Entry 5Y26 (X-ray diffraction, 2.00 A resolution); this record covers chains A and B.

# Chain A
Molecule: DNA polymerase epsilon subunit D
From: Schizosaccharomyces pombe (strain 972 / ATCC 24843)
Notes: EC 2.7.7.7
Reference sequence: P87174 (DPB4_SCHPO); numbering as in UniProt (aligned over 2-210)
Sequence (241 residues; row label = number of the first residue in the row; numbering starts at 0):
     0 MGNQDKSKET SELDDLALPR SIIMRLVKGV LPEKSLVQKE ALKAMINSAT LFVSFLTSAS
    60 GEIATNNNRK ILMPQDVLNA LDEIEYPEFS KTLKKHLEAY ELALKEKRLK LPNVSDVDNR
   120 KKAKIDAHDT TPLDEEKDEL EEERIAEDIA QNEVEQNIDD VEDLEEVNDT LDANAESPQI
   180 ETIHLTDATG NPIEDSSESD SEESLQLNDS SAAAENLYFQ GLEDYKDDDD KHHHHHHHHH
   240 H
Disordered / not traced: 0-8, 106-240
Sequence notes: expression tag (0-1, 211-240)

# Chain B
Molecule: Putative transcription factor C16C4.22
From: Schizosaccharomyces pombe (strain 972 / ATCC 24843)
Reference sequence: C6Y4D0 (YCGV_SCHPO); numbering as in UniProt (aligned over 1-87)
Sequence (92 residues; numbered -4 to 87; the number before each row is that of its first residue; numbers below 1 keep their minus sign (Gly-4 is residue -4)):
    -4 GPLGSMEKTY GKTVLPLSRV KRIIKQDEDV HYCSNASALL ISVATELFVE KLATEAYQLA
    56 KLQKRKGIRY RDVEDVVRKD DQFEFLSDLF SI
Sequence notes: expression tag (-4 to 0)
What the authors report for this chain:
  - mutagenesis - L10A/I18A/L35A/F43A/L47A/F80A: abolished binding to DNA polymerase epsilon subunit D (chain A)

# Chain A / chain B interface
Pairs across the interface (103; chain A residue first):
  Leu12(A) - Leu84(B)  hydrophobic
  Asp14(A) - Arg14(B)  hydrogen bond (backbone-side chain)
  Asp14(A) - Arg17(B)  salt bridge
  Leu15(A) - Arg14(B)
  Leu15(A) - Arg17(B)
  Leu15(A) - Ile18(B)
  Ala16(A) - Arg14(B)  hydrogen bond (backbone-side chain)
  Leu17(A) - Arg14(B)
  Leu17(A) - Val15(B)  hydrophobic
  Pro18(A) - Pro11(B)
  Pro18(A) - Arg14(B)
  Ile21(A) - Val9(B)
  Ile21(A) - Leu10(B)  hydrophobic
  Ile21(A) - Pro11(B)
  Leu25(A) - Glu41(B)
  Leu25(A) - Val44(B)  hydrophobic
  Leu25(A) - Glu45(B)
  Val26(A) - Val44(B)  hydrophobic
  Val26(A) - Ala48(B)  hydrophobic
  Val29(A) - Glu45(B)
  Val29(A) - Thr49(B)
  Leu30(A) - Tyr52(B)  hydrophobic
  Leu30(A) - Ile63(B)  hydrophobic
  Pro31(A) - Tyr52(B)
  Ser34(A) - Lys61(B)
  Leu35(A) - Gly62(B)
  Leu35(A) - Ile63(B)  hydrogen bond (backbone-backbone)
  Val36(A) - Ile63(B)
  Gln37(A) - Ile63(B)  hydrogen bond (backbone-backbone)
  Gln37(A) - Arg64(B)
  Gln37(A) - Tyr65(B)  hydrogen bond (side chain-backbone)
  Glu39(A) - Tyr65(B)
  Ala40(A) - Ile63(B)
  Ala40(A) - Arg64(B)
  Ala40(A) - Tyr65(B)
  Ala43(A) - Tyr65(B)  hydrophobic
  Ala43(A) - Val68(B)  hydrophobic
  Ala43(A) - Phe85(B)  hydrophobic
  Met44(A) - Leu47(B)  hydrophobic
  Asn46(A) - Leu84(B)
  Ser47(A) - Phe43(B)
  Ser47(A) - Leu47(B)
  Ser47(A) - Leu81(B)
  Ser47(A) - Leu84(B)
  Ser47(A) - Phe85(B)
  Ala48(A) - Thr40(B)
  Ala48(A) - Val44(B)  hydrophobic
  Thr49(A) - Ile18(B)
  Leu50(A) - Phe80(B)
  Leu50(A) - Leu81(B)  hydrophobic
  Leu50(A) - Leu84(B)  hydrophobic
  Phe51(A) - Ala39(B)
  Phe51(A) - Thr40(B)
  Phe51(A) - Phe43(B)  hydrophobic
  Phe51(A) - Phe80(B)
  Val52(A) - Ile18(B)  hydrophobic
  Val52(A) - Ile19(B)  hydrophobic
  Val52(A) - Thr40(B)
  Ser53(A) - Ile18(B)
  Phe54(A) - Phe80(B)  hydrophobic
  Leu55(A) - Ala39(B)  hydrophobic
  Thr56(A) - Ile19(B)
  Thr56(A) - Ile36(B)
  Ser57(A) - Asp22(B)
  Lys69(A) - His26(B)
  Lys69(A) - Tyr27(B)  hydrogen bond (backbone-backbone)
  Ile70(A) - Tyr27(B)
  Leu71(A) - Val25(B)  hydrophobic
  Leu71(A) - Tyr27(B)  hydrogen bond (backbone-backbone)
  Leu71(A) - Ser29(B)  hydrogen bond (backbone-backbone)
  Leu71(A) - Ser32(B)  hydrogen bond (backbone-side chain)
  Met72(A) - Ser32(B)  hydrogen bond (backbone-side chain)
  Pro73(A) - Ser29(B)
  Pro73(A) - Ala31(B)  hydrophobic
  Pro73(A) - Ser32(B)
  Pro73(A) - Leu35(B)  hydrophobic
  Val76(A) - Ser32(B)
  Val76(A) - Ile36(B)  hydrophobic
  Glu84(A) - Gln77(B)  hydrogen bond (backbone-side chain)
  Tyr85(A) - Phe43(B)
  Tyr85(A) - Lys46(B)
  Tyr85(A) - Gln77(B)  hydrogen bond (side chain-backbone)
  Tyr85(A) - Phe78(B)
  Tyr85(A) - Phe80(B)
  Glu87(A) - Lys46(B)  salt bridge
  Glu87(A) - Gln77(B)  hydrogen bond
  Phe88(A) - Ala39(B)
  Phe88(A) - Leu42(B)
  Phe88(A) - Phe43(B)
  Thr91(A) - Leu42(B)
  Leu92(A) - Leu35(B)
  Leu92(A) - Ala39(B)
  Leu92(A) - Leu42(B)  hydrophobic
  Lys94(A) - Tyr5(B)
  His95(A) - Lys3(B)
  His95(A) - Tyr5(B)
  His95(A) - Gly6(B)  hydrogen bond (side chain-backbone)
  His95(A) - Lys7(B)
  His95(A) - Val38(B)
  Ala98(A) - Tyr5(B)
  Ala98(A) - Gly6(B)
  Tyr99(A) - Ala31(B)  hydrophobic
  Tyr99(A) - Leu34(B)  hydrophobic
Also at the interface, not in a pair above, chain A (53 interface residues in all): Ile22, Lys33, Gly60, Leu77, Leu96
Also at the interface, not in a pair above, chain B (50 interface residues in all): Thr4, Gln21, Cys28

# Summary
Chain A and chain B form an interface of 53 and 50 residues respectively, with 14 hydrogen bonds and 2 salt
bridges. Polar pairs include Asp14(A)-Arg17(B), Glu87(A)-Lys46(B) and Asp14(A)-Arg14(B). The paper reports
that L10A/I18A/L35A/F43A/L47A/F80A of chain B abolish binding to DNA polymerase epsilon subunit D (chain A).
Chain A is DNA polymerase epsilon subunit D and chain B is Putative transcription factor C16C4.22, both from
Schizosaccharomyces pombe (strain 972 / ATCC 24843); the structure, Crystal structure of native Dpb4-Dpb3, was
determined by X-ray diffraction, deposited together with 5Y27.
